PDB entry 5B2J | X-ray diffraction, 2.60 A resolution | chains F and I of the 10 polymer chains in the assembly

Chain F:
Molecule: Histone H4
Source organism: Homo sapiens
UniProtKB: P62805 (H4_HUMAN); residues 0-102 here correspond to UniProt positions 1-103 (UniProt number = residue number + 1)
Amino-acid sequence (106 residues; numbered -3 to 102; the number before each row is that of its first residue; numbers below 1 keep their minus sign (Gly-3 is residue -3)):
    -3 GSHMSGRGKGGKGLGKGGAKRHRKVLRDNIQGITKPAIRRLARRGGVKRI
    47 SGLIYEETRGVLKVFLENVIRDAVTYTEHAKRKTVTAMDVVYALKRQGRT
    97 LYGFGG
Disordered / not traced: -3 to 17
Differences from the reference sequence: expression tag (-3 to -1)
Curated features (UniProtKB/Swiss-Prot):
  - DNA-binding region: Lys16 to Lys20
  - modified residue: Ser1 (N-acetylserine), Arg3 (Asymmetric dimethylarginine), Lys5 (N6-(2-hydroxyisobutyryl)lysine), Lys8 (N6-(2-hydroxyisobutyryl)lysine), Lys12 (N6-(2-hydroxyisobutyryl)lysine), Lys16 (N6-(2-hydroxyisobutyryl)lysine), Lys20 (N6,N6,N6-trimethyllysine), Lys31 (N6-(2-hydroxyisobutyryl)lysine), Lys44 (N6-(2-hydroxyisobutyryl)lysine), Ser47 (Phosphoserine), Tyr51 (Phosphotyrosine), Lys59 (N6-(2-hydroxyisobutyryl)lysine), Lys77 (N6-(2-hydroxyisobutyryl)lysine), Lys79 (N6-(2-hydroxyisobutyryl)lysine), Thr80 (Phosphothreonine), Tyr88 (Phosphotyrosine), Lys91 (N6-(2-hydroxyisobutyryl)lysine)
  - cross-link (Glycyl lysine isopeptide (Lys-Gly)): Lys12 (interchain with G-Cter in SUMO2), Lys20 (interchain with G-Cter in SUMO2), Lys31 (interchain with G-Cter in SUMO2), Lys59 (interchain with G-Cter in SUMO2), Lys79 (interchain with G-Cter in SUMO2), Lys91 (interchain with G-Cter in SUMO2)

Chain I:
Molecule: 146-nt DNA strand
Source organism: Homo sapiens
Sequence (146 nucleotides; numbered -72 to 73; the number before each row is that of its first residue; numbers below 1 keep their minus sign (DA-72 is residue -72)):
   -72 ATCAATATCCACGTGCCAGTTATACCAAAAGTGTATTTGGAAACTCCTAA
   -22 CTGAAAAGGCATGTTCACGTGAATTCACGTGAACATGCCTTTTCAGTTAG
    28 GAGTTTCCAAATACACTTTTGGTATAACTGGCACGTGGATATTGAT
Modified positions: 5CM (5-methyl-2'-deoxy-cytidine-5'-monophosphate) at position -61, 5CM (5-methyl-2'-deoxy-cytidine-5'-monophosphate) at position -5, 5CM (5-methyl-2'-deoxy-cytidine-5'-monophosphate) at position 5, 5CM (5-methyl-2'-deoxy-cytidine-5'-monophosphate) at position 61
Bound ions: Mn2+ site 1 near DG27 (its only coordinating residue here); Mn2+ site 2 near DG48 (its only coordinating residue here)

Interface between chain F and chain I:
Contacting residue pairs (11):
  Arg45(F) with DT7(I), hydrogen bond to the sugar; DG8(I), phosphate contact
  Ile46(F) with DT7(I), phosphate contact; DG8(I), hydrogen bond to the phosphate
  Ser47(F) with DT7(I), phosphate contact
  Gly48(F) with DT7(I), hydrogen bond to the phosphate
  Arg78(F) with DG28(I), phosphate contact
  Lys79(F) with DG27(I), salt bridge to the phosphate; DG28(I), hydrogen bond to the phosphate
  Thr80(F) with DG27(I), phosphate contact; DG28(I), hydrogen bond to the phosphate
Other interface residues (no listed pair), chain F (10 interface residues in all): Arg39, Lys44, Lys77
Other interface residues (no listed pair), chain I (5 interface residues in all): DA9

In short:
The interface between chain F and chain I involves 10 residues on one side and 5 on the other; the contacts
include 5 hydrogen bonds and 1 salt bridge. Among the polar pairs are Arg45(F)-DT7(I), Ile46(F)-DG8(I) and
Gly48(F)-DT7(I).
Here chain F is Histone H4 and chain I is a 146-nt DNA strand, both from Homo sapiens. Entry 5B2J (Human
nucleosome containing CpG methylated DNA) was determined by X-ray diffraction (same publication as 5B2I).
